6RGL - chains A and C of the 4 polymer chains in the assembly; structure by electron microscopy, 5.40 A resolution (low resolution: residue-level contacts below are approximate; hydrogen-bond / salt-bridge calls are withheld).

# Chain A
Name: Afp2
Organism: Serratia entomophila
UniProtKB: Q6HAD7 (Q6HAD7_9GAMM); numbering as in UniProt (aligned over 1-354)
Chain sequence (354 residues; numbered 1 to 354; the number before each row is that of its first residue):
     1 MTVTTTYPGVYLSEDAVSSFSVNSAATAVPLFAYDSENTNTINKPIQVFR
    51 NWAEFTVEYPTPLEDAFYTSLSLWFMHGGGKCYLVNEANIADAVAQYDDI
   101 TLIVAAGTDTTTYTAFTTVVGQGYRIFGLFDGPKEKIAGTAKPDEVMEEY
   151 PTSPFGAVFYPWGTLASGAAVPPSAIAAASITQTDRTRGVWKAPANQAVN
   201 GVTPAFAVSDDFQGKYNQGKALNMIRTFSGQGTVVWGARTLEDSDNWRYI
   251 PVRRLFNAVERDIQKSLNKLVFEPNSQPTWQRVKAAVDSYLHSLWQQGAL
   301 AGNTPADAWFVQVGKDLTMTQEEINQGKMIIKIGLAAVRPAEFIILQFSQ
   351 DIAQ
Disordered / not traced: 1-3, 352-354

# Chain C
Name: Afp3
Organism: Serratia entomophila
UniProtKB: Q6HAD6 (Q6HAD6_9GAMM); residue numbers follow UniProt; this construct covers 1-451
Chain sequence (451 residues; each row starts with the number of its first residue):
     1 MATVTSVPGVYIEEDASPAMSVSASATAVPLFVARFTPLKPELAGVITRI
    51 GSWLDYTILFDSNVPSSARVTVSSTAVEPSPEFDALETASSKATTTYTYQ
   101 IDDTEVVDPTASVALRLYFQNGGGPCYLYPLEKADDNGPLAALPDLIDEV
   151 GEITLLASPDPDETYRTAVYGALAASLDQHKGYFLLADSVNGDAPSAVGG
   201 SAQVAVYYPNVEVPHTRKLDDAEVAIDGYLDDEGKAVTTLAALRVVNTEF
   251 AGEIAQSLSGDLSAPLSLPPSALIAGVYGKTDGERGVWKAPANVVLNGVS
   301 DVSVRVTNEQQAELNPKGINVIRHFSDRGLVVWGSRTQKDDDDWRYIPVR
   351 RLFDAAERDIKKALQPMVFEPNSQLTWKRVQTAIDNYLYRLWQQGALAGN
   401 KAEEAYFVRVGKGITMTQDEINQGKMIIQVGMAAVRPAEFIILKFTQDMS
   451 Q
Disordered / not traced: 1-3, 66-108, 217-263, 449-451

# Interface between chain A and chain C
Residue-residue contacts - 57 pairs, chain A then chain C:
  Ala25(A) with Val4(C)
  Thr187(A) with Glu13(C); Ala16(C)
  Arg188(A) with Ala16(C); Ser17(C); Pro18(C)
  Ala195(A) with Phe369(C)
  Asn196(A) with Pro366(C); Val368(C); Phe369(C)
  Gln231(A) with Gln365(C)
  Trp236(A) with Val368(C)
  Gly237(A) with Phe369(C)
  Asp245(A) with Gln423(C)
  Arg248(A) with Asn422(C); Gln423(C)
  Tyr249(A) with Asn422(C); Gln423(C); Gly424(C)
  Ala301(A) with Ser373(C)
  Val338(A) with Pro371(C)
  Arg339(A) with Pro371(C); Asn372(C); Ile421(C); Asn422(C)
  Pro340(A) with Phe369(C); Glu370(C); Gly424(C)
  Ala341(A) with Val368(C); Glu370(C); Met426(C)
  Glu342(A) with Val368(C); Phe369(C); Gly424(C)
  Phe343(A) with Gly424(C); Lys425(C); Met426(C)
  Ile344(A) with Met367(C); Val368(C)
  Ile345(A) with Met426(C); Ile427(C); Ile428(C)
  Leu346(A) with Ile360(C); Ile428(C)
  Gln347(A) with Ile428(C); Gln429(C); Val430(C)
  Phe348(A) with Glu357(C); Val430(C)
  Ser349(A) with Val430(C); Gly431(C); Met432(C)
  Gln350(A) with Trp344(C); Phe353(C); Met432(C)
  Asp351(A) with Phe407(C); Met432(C)
Other interface residues (no listed pair), chain A (31 interface residues in all): Ser24, Lys192, Phe228, Ala238, Gly298
Other interface residues (no listed pair), chain C (35 interface residues in all): Asp343, Leu364, Leu375, Arg436

# Overview
Chain A and chain C form an interface of 31 and 35 residues respectively.
Chain A is Afp2 and chain C is Afp3, both from Serratia entomophila; the structure, Cryo-EM structure of the
anti-feeding prophage (AFP) baseplate in contracted state, was determined by electron microscopy, deposited
together with 6RBK, 6RBN, 6RAO, 6RAP and 6RC8.
